Entry 5XWX (X-ray diffraction, 1.55 A resolution); this record covers chain A.

Chain A:
Name: Protein sidekick-1
From: Mus musculus
UniProtKB: Q3UH53 (SDK1_MOUSE); residues -18 to 439 here correspond to UniProt positions 1-458 (UniProt number = residue number + 19)
Chain sequence (458 residues; numbered -18 to 439; the number before each row is that of its first residue; numbers below 1 keep their minus sign (Met-18 is residue -18)):
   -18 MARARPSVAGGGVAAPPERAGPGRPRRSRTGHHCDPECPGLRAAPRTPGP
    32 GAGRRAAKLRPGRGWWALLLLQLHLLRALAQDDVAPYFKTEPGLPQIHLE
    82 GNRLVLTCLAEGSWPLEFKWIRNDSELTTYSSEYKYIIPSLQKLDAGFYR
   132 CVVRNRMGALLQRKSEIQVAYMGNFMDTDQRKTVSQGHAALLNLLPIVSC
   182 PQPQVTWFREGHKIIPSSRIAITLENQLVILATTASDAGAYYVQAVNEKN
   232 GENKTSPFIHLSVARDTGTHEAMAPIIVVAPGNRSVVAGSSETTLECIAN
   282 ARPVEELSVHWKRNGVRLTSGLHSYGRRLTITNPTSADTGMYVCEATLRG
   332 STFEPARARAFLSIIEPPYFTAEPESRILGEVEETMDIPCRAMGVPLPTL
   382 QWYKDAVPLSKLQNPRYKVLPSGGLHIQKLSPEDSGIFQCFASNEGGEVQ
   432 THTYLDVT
Unresolved in the structure: -18 to 63
Disulfides: Cys89-Cys132, Cys278-Cys325, Cys371-Cys421
Curated features (UniProtKB/Swiss-Prot):
  - glycosylation (N-linked (GlcNAc...) asparagine): Asn104, Asn234, Asn264

Overview:
Chain A is Protein sidekick-1 (Mus musculus); the structure, Crystal structure of the four N-terminal
immunoglogulin domains of Sidekick-1 protein, was determined by X-ray diffraction, deposited together with
5XX0.
